3KR5 - chains B and F of the 6 polymer chains in the assembly; structure by X-ray diffraction, 2.56 A resolution.

Chain B (and F):
Molecule: M17 leucyl aminopeptidase
Organism: Plasmodium falciparum
Notes: EC 3.4.11.1; chain F of this document is another copy of the same molecule, construct and numbering; everything in this record applies to it too
UniProt: Q8IL11 (Q8IL11_PLAF7); residues 84-605 here = UniProt positions 84-605
Amino-acid sequence (528 residues; numbered 84 to 611; the number before each row is that of its first residue):
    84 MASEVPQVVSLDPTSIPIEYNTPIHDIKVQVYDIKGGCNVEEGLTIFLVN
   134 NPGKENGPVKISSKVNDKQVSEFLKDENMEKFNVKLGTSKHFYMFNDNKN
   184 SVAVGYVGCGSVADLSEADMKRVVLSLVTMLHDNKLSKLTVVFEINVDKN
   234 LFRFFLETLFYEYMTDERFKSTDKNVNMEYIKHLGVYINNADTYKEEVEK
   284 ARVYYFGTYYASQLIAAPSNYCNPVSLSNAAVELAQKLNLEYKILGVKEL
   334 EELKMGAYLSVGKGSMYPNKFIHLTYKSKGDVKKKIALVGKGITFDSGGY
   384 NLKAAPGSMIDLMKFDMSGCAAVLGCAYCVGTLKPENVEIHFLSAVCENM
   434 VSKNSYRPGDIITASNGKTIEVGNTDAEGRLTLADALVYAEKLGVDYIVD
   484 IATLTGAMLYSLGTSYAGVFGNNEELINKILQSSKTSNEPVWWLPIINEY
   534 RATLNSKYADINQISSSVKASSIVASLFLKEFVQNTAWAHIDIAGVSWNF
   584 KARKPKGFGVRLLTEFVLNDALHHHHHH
Not modelled in the structure: 84-85, 604-611 (chain F: 84-85, 136, 255-261, 604-611)
Sequence notes: engineered mutation Q152 (Asn in Q8IL11), Q515 (Asn in Q8IL11), Q546 (Asn in Q8IL11); expression tag (606-611)
Metal / ion sites: Zn2+ site 1: K374, D379, D399, E461 (together with BEY); Zn2+ site 2: D379, D459, E461 (together with BEY)
Ligand contacts:
  - BEY ((2S)-3-[(R)-[(1S)-1-amino-3-phenylpropyl](hydroxy)phosphoryl]-2-benzylpropanoic acid): K374, D379, K386, S391, M392, M396, F398, D399, N457, D459, A460, E461, G462, R463, T486, L487, T488, G489, A490, L492, I547, A577
  - carbonate ion (CO3): K374, D459, A460, E461, G462, R463, L487
UniProt features mapped onto this chain:
  - region: N384 to S401 (L13 loop)
  - active site: K386, R463
  - binding site (a peptide): K374, D379, K386, D399, D459
  - binding site (Zn(2+)): K374, D379, D394, M396, D399, D459, E461
  - site: K386 (Essential for hexamer stabilization)
What the authors report for this chain:
  - binding site for BEY: F398, L492
  - specificity-determining residues: M392, M396, F398, T486, G489, L492, F583

Interface between chain B and chain F:
Contacting residue pairs (33; chain B residue first):
  F156(B) with M177(F), hydrophobic; F178(F), hydrophobic
  N161(B) with F178(F)
  K164(B) with S184(F), hydrogen bond
  F165(B) with Y176(F), hydrophobic
  K173(B) with D216(F), hydrogen bond (side chain-backbone); N217(F)
  H174(B) with H174(F), hydrogen bond (side chain-backbone); F175(F); Y176(F), hydrogen bond (backbone-backbone)
  F175(B) with F175(F); Y176(F)
  Y176(B) with Q152(F); E155(F); F156(F), hydrogen bond (side chain-backbone); N161(F); Y176(F), hydrogen bond (backbone-backbone); M177(F)
  F178(B) with E155(F)
  T212(B) with K173(F), hydrogen bond (backbone-side chain)
  M213(B) with K173(F), hydrogen bond (backbone-side chain)
  H215(B) with K173(F), hydrogen bond (backbone-side chain)
  D216(B) with K164(F); F165(F); N166(F), hydrogen bond; T171(F); K173(F)
  N217(B) with K164(F); F165(F); K173(F)
  K218(B) with K164(F), hydrogen bond (backbone-backbone)
  N260(B) with N139(F), hydrogen bond (side chain-backbone); N166(F)
Also at the interface, not in a pair above, chain B (18 interface residues in all): S184, A186
Also at the interface, not in a pair above, chain F (20 interface residues in all): E163, K218

In short:
18 residues of chain B face 20 of chain F across their interface, with 12 hydrogen bonds. Among the polar
pairs are K164(B)-S184(F), K173(B)-D216(F) and H174(B)-H174(F). Ligands of chain B: carbonate ion and compound
BEY. The paper reports a binding site for BEY at F398(B) and L492(B); specificity determinants M392(B),
M396(B) and F398(B) among others.
Chain B and chain F are both M17 leucyl aminopeptidase (Plasmodium falciparum); the structure, Structure of a
protease 4, was determined by X-ray diffraction (same publication as 3KQX, 3KQZ and 3KR4).
